Entry 5X6R (X-ray diffraction, 1.91 A resolution); this record covers chain A.

# Chain A
Molecule: Kynurenine 3-monooxygenase
Organism: Saccharomyces cerevisiae (strain ATCC 204508 / S288c)
Notes: EC 1.14.13.9
UniProt: P38169 (KMO_YEAST); numbering as in UniProt (aligned over 1-394)
Amino-acid sequence (420 residues; numbered -25 to 394; the number before each row is that of its first residue; numbers below 1 keep their minus sign (Met-25 is residue -25)):
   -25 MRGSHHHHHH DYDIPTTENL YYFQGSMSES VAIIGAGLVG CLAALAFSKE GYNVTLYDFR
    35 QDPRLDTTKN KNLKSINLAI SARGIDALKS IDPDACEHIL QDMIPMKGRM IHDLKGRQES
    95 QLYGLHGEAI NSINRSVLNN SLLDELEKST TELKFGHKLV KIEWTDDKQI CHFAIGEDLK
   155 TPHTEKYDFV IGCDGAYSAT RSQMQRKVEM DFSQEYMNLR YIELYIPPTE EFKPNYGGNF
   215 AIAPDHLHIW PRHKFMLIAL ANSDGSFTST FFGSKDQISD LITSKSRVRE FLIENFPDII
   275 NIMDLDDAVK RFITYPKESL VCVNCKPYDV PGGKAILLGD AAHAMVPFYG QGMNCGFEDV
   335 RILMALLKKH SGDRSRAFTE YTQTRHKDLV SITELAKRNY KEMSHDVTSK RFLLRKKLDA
Unresolved in the structure: -25 to 0, 42-46, 98-103, 150-154, 391-394
Construct notes: expression tag (-25 to 0)
Small-molecule neighbours:
  - Ro 61-8048 (7ZR; 3,4-dimethoxy-N-[4-(3-nitrophenyl)-1,3-thiazol-2-yl]benzenesulfonamide): Asn51, Ala53, Arg83, Tyr97, Ile104, Leu221, Ile223, Ile232, Leu234, Thr242, Thr244, Phe246, Pro321, Phe322, Tyr323, Gly324, Gln325, Asn373, Met377
  - FAD (flavin-adenine dinucleotide): Ile8, Gly9, Ala10, Gly11, Leu12, Val13, Gly14, Tyr31, Asp32, Phe33, Arg34, Lys48, Ser49, Leu52, Ala53, Arg109, His131, Lys132, Leu133, Cys167, Asp168, Gly169, Ala173, Tyr195, Leu294, Leu312, Gly313, Asp314, Pro321, Gln325, Gly326, Met327, Asn328
Curated features (UniProtKB/Swiss-Prot):
  - binding site (FAD): Val13, Asp32 to Arg34, Ala53, Arg109, Leu133, Tyr195, Asp314, Gln325 to Asn328
  - binding site (L-kynurenine): Arg83, Tyr97, Asn373
  - mutagenesis: Arg83 (R83A: Strongly decreases enzymatic activity; R83M: Abolsihes enzymatic activity), Phe322 to Tyr323 (Abolishes NADPH oxidase activity)

# Summary
Bound to chain A: flavin-adenine dinucleotide and Ro 61-8048. UniProt lists 13 FAD-binding residues, 3
L-kynurenine-binding residues and 3 mutagenesis sites.
Chain A is Kynurenine 3-monooxygenase (Saccharomyces cerevisiae (strain ATCC 204508 / S288c)); the structure,
Crystal structure of Saccharomyces cerevisiae KMO in complex with Ro 61-8048, was determined by X-ray
diffraction (same publication as 5X68, 5X6P and 5X6Q).
